Entry 2CXV (X-ray diffraction, 1.40 A resolution); this record covers chain A.

[Chain A]
Name: Probable protein P3C
Organism: Human hepatitis A virus Hu/Northern Africa/MBB/1978
Notes: EC 3.4.22.28
Reference sequence: P13901 (POLG_HPAVM); residues 1-219 here correspond to UniProt positions 1520-1738 (UniProt number = residue number + 1519)
Chain sequence (219 residues; numbered 1 to 219; the number before each row is that of its first residue):
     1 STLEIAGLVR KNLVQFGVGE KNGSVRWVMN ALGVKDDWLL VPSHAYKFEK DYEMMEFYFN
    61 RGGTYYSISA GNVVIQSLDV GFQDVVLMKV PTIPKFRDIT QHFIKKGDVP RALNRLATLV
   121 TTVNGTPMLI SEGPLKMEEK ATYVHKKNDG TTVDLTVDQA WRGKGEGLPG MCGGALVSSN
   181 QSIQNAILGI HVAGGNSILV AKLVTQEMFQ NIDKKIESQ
Not modelled in the structure: 213-219
Covalent attachments: N-benzyloxycarbonyl-L-serine-betalactone (BBL) linked to H102
Sequence notes: engineered mutation S24 (Cys1543 in P13901)
Small-molecule neighbours: N-benzyloxycarbonyl-L-serine-betalactone (BBL; N-[(benzyloxy)carbonyl]-L-alanine): L8, R97, D98, Q101
Swiss-Prot annotation at these positions:
  - active site (For protease 3C activity): H44, D84, C172
  - site: Q219 (Cleavage)
Reported in the primary citation:
  - binding site for N-benzyloxycarbonyl-L-serine-betalactone: L3, A6, G7, L8, R10, R97, D98, Q101, H102, V120, P127, M128, L129
  - catalytic residues: H44, C172 (citing earlier work)
  - catalytic residues: D84
  - contacts within the chain: P42-D84 (hydrophobic contact), S43-D84 (hydrophobic contact), H44-D84, F82-D84 (hydrophobic contact), Q83-D84 (hydrophobic contact), D84-V85 (hydrophobic contact), D84-L155 (hydrophobic contact), D84-V157 (hydrophobic contact), D84-V192 (hydrophobic contact), E132-H191 (water-mediated contact), D84-Y143
  - conformationally variable residues (loop rearrangement, side-chain flip): F82 to D84, Y143, H145 to V153, M171
  - specificity-determining residues: H191 (citing earlier work)
  - self-association interface (contacts with another copy of this molecule): S1, E4, I5, L8, R10, N60, G62, G63, Y65, R97, H102, V123, N124, G125, T126, P127, M128, Q181, S182, Q184
  - mutagenesis - C24S: unchanged catalytic activity (citing earlier work)

[Summary]
Covalently linked N-benzyloxycarbonyl-L-serine-betalactone: at H102. UniProt lists 3 active-site residues.
From the paper: catalytic residues H44, C172 and D84; C24S leaves catalytic activity unchanged.
Chain A is Probable protein P3C (Human hepatitis A virus Hu/Northern Africa/MBB/1978); the structure, Dual
Modes of Modification of Hepatitis A Virus 3C Protease by a Serine-Derived betaLactone: Selective
Crystallization ..., was determined by X-ray diffraction, deposited together with 2A4O.
